8K9F - chains B and C of the 8 polymer chains in the assembly; structure by electron microscopy, 2.90 A resolution.

[Chain B]
Name: Fe-S-cluster-containing hydrogenase components 1-like protein
From: Chloroflexus aurantiacus (strain ATCC 29366 / DSM 635 / J-10-fl)
UniProtKB: A9WEV3 (A9WEV3_CHLAA); residue numbers follow UniProt; this construct covers 1-1029
Sequence (1029 residues; row label = number of the first residue in the row):
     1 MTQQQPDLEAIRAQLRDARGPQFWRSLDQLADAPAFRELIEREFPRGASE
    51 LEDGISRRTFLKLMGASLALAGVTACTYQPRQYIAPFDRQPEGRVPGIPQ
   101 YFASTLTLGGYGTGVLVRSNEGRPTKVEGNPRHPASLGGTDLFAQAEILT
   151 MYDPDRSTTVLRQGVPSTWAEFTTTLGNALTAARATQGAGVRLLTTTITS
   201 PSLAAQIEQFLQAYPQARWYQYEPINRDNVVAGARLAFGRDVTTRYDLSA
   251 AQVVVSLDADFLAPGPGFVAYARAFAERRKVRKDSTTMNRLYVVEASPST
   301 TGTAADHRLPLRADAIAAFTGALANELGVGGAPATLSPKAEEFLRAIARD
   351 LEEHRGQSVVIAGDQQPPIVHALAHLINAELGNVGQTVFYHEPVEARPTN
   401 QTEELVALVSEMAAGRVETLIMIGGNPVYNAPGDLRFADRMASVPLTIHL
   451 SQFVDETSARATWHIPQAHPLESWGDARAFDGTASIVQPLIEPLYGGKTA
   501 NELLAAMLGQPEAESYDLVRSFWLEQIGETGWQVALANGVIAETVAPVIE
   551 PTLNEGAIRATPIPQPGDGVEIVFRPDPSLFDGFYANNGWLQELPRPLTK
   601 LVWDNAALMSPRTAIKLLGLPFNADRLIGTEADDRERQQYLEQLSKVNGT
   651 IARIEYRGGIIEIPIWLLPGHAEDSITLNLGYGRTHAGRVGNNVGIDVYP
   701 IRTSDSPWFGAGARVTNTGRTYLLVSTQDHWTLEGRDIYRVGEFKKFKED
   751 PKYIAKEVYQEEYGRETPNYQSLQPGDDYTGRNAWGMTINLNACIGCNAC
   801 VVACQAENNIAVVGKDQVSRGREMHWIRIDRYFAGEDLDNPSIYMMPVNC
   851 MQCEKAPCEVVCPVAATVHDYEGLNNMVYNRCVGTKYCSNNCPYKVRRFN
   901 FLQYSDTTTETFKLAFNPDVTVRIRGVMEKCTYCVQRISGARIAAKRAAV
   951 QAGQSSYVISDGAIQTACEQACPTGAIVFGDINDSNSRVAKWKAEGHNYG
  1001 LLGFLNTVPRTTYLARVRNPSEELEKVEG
Disordered / not traced: 1-75, 1027-1029
Bound ions: Mg2+: Gln82 (shared with 1 residue of chain A; 1 residue of chain E); 4Fe-4S cluster Fe site 1: Cys794, Cys797, Cys800, Cys972; 4Fe-4S cluster Fe site 2: Cys804, Cys931, Cys934, Cys968; 4Fe-4S cluster Fe site 3: Cys850, Cys853, Cys892; 3Fe-4S cluster Fe: Cys862, Cys882, Cys888
Small-molecule neighbours:
  - 3Fe-4S cluster (F3S): Cys862, Pro863, Val864, Ala866, Thr867, Met877, Cys882, Val883, Gly884, Thr885, Lys886, Tyr887, Cys888, Arg897, Phe899, Met928
  - heme c (HEC), molecule 1: Tyr78, Ala865, Val878, Asn880, Arg881
  - heme c (HEC), molecule 2: Arg942, Ile943, Lys946
  - 4Fe-4S cluster (SF4), molecule 1: Cys794, Ile795, Gly796, Cys797, Asn798, Ala799, Cys800, Ile829, Pro847, Cys968, Ala971, Cys972, Pro973, Thr974, Ala976, Ile977
  - 4Fe-4S cluster (SF4), molecule 2: Cys804, Asn808, Trp826, Ile827, Asn849, Cys931, Thr932, Tyr933, Cys934, Thr966, Ala967, Cys968, Glu969
  - 4Fe-4S cluster (SF4), molecule 3: Cys850, Met851, Gln852, Cys853, Ala856, Pro857, Cys858, Asn875, Cys892, Pro893, Tyr894, Val896, Arg897, Lys930
What the authors report for this chain:
  - 3Fe-4S cluster coordination: Cys882

[Chain C]
Name: Polysulphide reductase NrfD
From: Chloroflexus aurantiacus (strain ATCC 29366 / DSM 635 / J-10-fl)
UniProtKB: A9WEV4 (A9WEV4_CHLAA); numbering as in UniProt (aligned over 1-486)
Sequence (486 residues; numbered 1 to 486; the number before each row is that of its first residue):
     1 MAQAQPLRTRPQDDGEAYLLPGETYTSISAKIGDVPLTPPLKTPKGWLAG
    51 FSVAFFMLMIFFVSVTWLFIRGVGIWGINIPVGWGMDIINFVWWIGIGHA
   101 GTLISAILLLLNQGWRNSINRFAEAMTLFAVACAGLYPILHLGRPWLFYW
   151 LIPYPNTHGMWPQFRSALAWDVFAISTYATVSLVFWLVGLIPDFATLRDR
   201 AKNIWVKRLYGIAALGWRGSARHWHRYEMASILLAGLSTPLVVSVHSIIS
   251 LDFAISQVPGWQVTVFPPYFVAGAVFAGFAMVLLLMIPVRTFYGFENYIT
   301 LHHLDVMAKVMLTTGMIVVYGYFMEVFASLYSGNEFEEYLLYNRLFGPSS
   351 WAYWGLLFCNAVAIQPLWFKKVRQNIPALLIISLIVSVGMWLERYVIIVI
   401 SLERDFLPSSWDIYIPTIWDWSLYIGTFGLFFTLLFLFIRVLPMINIFEM
   451 RLFLYQETEKAKQRAGHGAHGHGHEQSPAHGAATAD
Disordered / not traced: 1-15, 465-486
Small-molecule neighbours:
  - heme c (HEC): Trp150, Thr157, His158, Met160
  - pe(15:0/15:0) (JL3; [(2R)-3-[2-azanylethoxy(oxidanyl)phosphoryl]oxy-2-pentadecanoyloxy-propyl] pentadecanoate): His99, Ile107, Leu111, Asn112, Gln113, Val243, Val271, Ile317
  - pe(16:0/14:0) (JLQ; [(2R)-3-[2-azanylethoxy(oxidanyl)phosphoryl]oxy-2-tetradecanoyloxy-propyl] hexadecanoate): Tyr18, Leu103, Leu111, Gln113, Trp115, Pro268, Val271, Ala272, His302, Val306, Lys309, Val310, Thr313, Thr314, Ile317
  - JM9 (1,3-bis(13-methyltetradecanoyloxy)propan-2-yl pentadecanoate): Leu110, Ile232, Leu233, Gly236, Leu237, Thr239, Pro240, Val243
What the authors report for this chain:
  - catalytic residues: His141, Asp171 (proposed by the authors, not directly observed)

[Interface between chain B and chain C]
Residue-residue contacts (121):
  Arg635(B) - Glu335(C)  salt bridge
  Arg635(B) - Tyr339(C)
  Gln639(B) - Tyr342(C)
  Glu642(B) - Arg404(C)  salt bridge
  Gln728(B) - Ser409(C)
  Gln728(B) - Trp411(C)
  Asp729(B) - Asp412(C)
  His730(B) - Pro408(C)
  His730(B) - Trp411(C)
  Thr732(B) - Pro408(C)
  Leu733(B) - Pro408(C)  hydrophobic
  Glu734(B) - Glu335(C)
  Glu734(B) - Tyr339(C)
  Glu734(B) - Pro408(C)
  Glu734(B) - Trp411(C)
  Arg736(B) - Glu335(C)  salt bridge
  Arg736(B) - Phe336(C)
  Arg736(B) - Tyr339(C)
  Arg736(B) - Asp405(C)  hydrogen bond (side chain-backbone)
  Arg736(B) - Phe406(C)  hydrogen bond (side chain-backbone)
  Arg736(B) - Trp411(C)
  Ile738(B) - Leu407(C)  hydrophobic
  Ile738(B) - Pro408(C)
  Arg820(B) - Asn79(C)  hydrogen bond (backbone-side chain)
  Gly821(B) - Asn79(C)
  Gly821(B) - Ile80(C)  hydrogen bond (backbone-backbone)
  Arg822(B) - Gly74(C)  hydrogen bond (side chain-backbone)
  Arg822(B) - Trp76(C)  hydrogen bond (side chain-backbone)
  Arg822(B) - Ile78(C)  hydrogen bond (side chain-backbone)
  Arg828(B) - Leu407(C)
  Arg828(B) - Ser409(C)  hydrogen bond
  Arg828(B) - Ser410(C)
  Asp830(B) - Ser409(C)  hydrogen bond
  Tyr832(B) - Pro408(C)
  Tyr832(B) - Ser409(C)  hydrogen bond
  Pro857(B) - Gln257(C)
  Glu859(B) - Gln163(C)  hydrogen bond (backbone-side chain)
  Val860(B) - Gln163(C)
  Val860(B) - Arg165(C)
  Val860(B) - Ser166(C)  hydrogen bond (backbone-backbone)
  Val861(B) - Ser166(C)  hydrogen bond (backbone-side chain)
  Cys862(B) - Gln163(C)
  Pro863(B) - Leu151(C)  hydrophobic
  Pro863(B) - Pro162(C)
  Pro863(B) - Gln163(C)  hydrogen bond (backbone-backbone)
  Pro863(B) - Ser166(C)
  Pro863(B) - Leu168(C)  hydrophobic
  Pro863(B) - Ala169(C)
  Val864(B) - Leu151(C)  hydrophobic
  Val864(B) - Met160(C)
  Val864(B) - Trp161(C)
  Ala865(B) - Met160(C)
  Ala865(B) - Gln163(C)
  Tyr879(B) - Arg144(C)  hydrogen bond (backbone-side chain)
  Asn880(B) - Arg144(C)  hydrogen bond (backbone-side chain)
  Asn880(B) - Trp150(C)
  Arg881(B) - Arg144(C)
  Arg881(B) - Trp150(C)
  Arg881(B) - Met160(C)
  Arg881(B) - Trp161(C)  hydrogen bond (side chain-backbone)
  Cys882(B) - Arg144(C)  hydrogen bond (backbone-side chain)
  Val883(B) - Leu142(C)
  Val883(B) - Arg144(C)  hydrogen bond (backbone-backbone)
  Val883(B) - Leu147(C)
  Val883(B) - Trp150(C)  hydrophobic
  Gly884(B) - His141(C)
  Gly884(B) - Leu142(C)
  Thr885(B) - Trp84(C)  hydrogen bond (backbone-side chain)
  Thr885(B) - His141(C)  hydrogen bond (backbone-side chain)
  Thr885(B) - Leu142(C)
  Thr885(B) - Leu168(C)
  Lys886(B) - Ile78(C)
  Lys886(B) - Gly83(C)  hydrogen bond (side chain-backbone)
  Lys886(B) - Trp84(C)
  Lys886(B) - Asp87(C)  salt bridge
  Lys886(B) - His141(C)  hydrogen bond (side chain-backbone)
  Tyr887(B) - Trp84(C)  hydrophobic
  Tyr887(B) - Leu168(C)  hydrophobic
  Tyr887(B) - Leu251(C)
  Tyr887(B) - Asp252(C)  hydrogen bond (side chain-backbone)
  Tyr887(B) - Ile255(C)
  Ser889(B) - Ile80(C)  hydrogen bond (side chain-backbone)
  Asn890(B) - Pro81(C)
  Asn890(B) - Gly83(C)  hydrogen bond (side chain-backbone)
  Asn890(B) - Trp84(C)
  Asn890(B) - Val258(C)
  Asn890(B) - Trp261(C)
  Asn890(B) - Leu402(C)
  Asn891(B) - Ser256(C)
  Asn891(B) - Gln257(C)  hydrogen bond (side chain-backbone)
  Pro893(B) - Phe406(C)
  Tyr894(B) - Leu407(C)
  Lys895(B) - Asp405(C)  salt bridge
  Lys895(B) - Ser410(C)
  Arg897(B) - Ile80(C)
  Arg898(B) - Ile80(C)
  Phe899(B) - Val73(C)  hydrophobic
  Phe899(B) - Ile80(C)
  Phe899(B) - Leu142(C)
  Phe901(B) - Val73(C)
  Phe901(B) - Gly74(C)  hydrogen bond (backbone-backbone)
  Phe901(B) - Ile78(C)  hydrophobic
  Phe901(B) - Asn79(C)
  Leu902(B) - Arg71(C)
  Leu902(B) - Gly74(C)
  Ile924(B) - Arg144(C)
  Arg925(B) - Phe69(C)  hydrogen bond (side chain-backbone)
  Arg925(B) - Ile70(C)  hydrogen bond (side chain-backbone)
  Arg925(B) - Arg71(C)
  Arg925(B) - Gly72(C)
  Arg925(B) - Gly143(C)
  Arg925(B) - Arg144(C)
  Gly926(B) - Gly143(C)
  Gly926(B) - Arg144(C)
  Val927(B) - Arg144(C)
  Leu1002(B) - Phe406(C)  hydrophobic
  Leu1002(B) - Leu407(C)  hydrophobic
  Phe1004(B) - Phe336(C)  hydrophobic
  Phe1004(B) - Phe406(C)  hydrophobic
  Leu1005(B) - Gln257(C)
  Leu1005(B) - Phe406(C)  hydrophobic
Interface residues without a listed pair, chain B (55 interface residues in all): Thr727, Gly735, Glu823
Interface residues without a listed pair, chain C (56 interface residues in all): Ile75, Gly77, Val82, Trp146, Ala167, Phe253

[Overview]
55 residues of chain B face 56 of chain C across their interface; the contacts include 30 hydrogen bonds and 5
salt bridges. Polar pairs include Arg635(B)-Glu335(C), Glu642(B)-Arg404(C) and Arg736(B)-Glu335(C). One heme c
molecule is bound between chain B and chain C. The paper reports catalytic residues His141(C) and Asp171(C);
3Fe-4S cluster coordination by Cys882(B).
Chain B is Fe-S-cluster-containing hydrogenase components 1-like protein and chain C is Polysulphide reductase
NrfD, both from Chloroflexus aurantiacus (strain ATCC 29366 / DSM 635 / J-10-fl); the structure, Cryo-EM
structure of the photosynthetic alternative complex III from Chloroflexus aurantiacus at 2.9 angstrom, was
determined by electron microscopy, deposited together with 8K9E and 8X2J.
